PDB entry 3AOH | X-ray diffraction, 4.10 A resolution (low resolution: residue-level contacts below are approximate; hydrogen-bond / salt-bridge calls are withheld) | chains C and P of the 8 polymer chains in the assembly

== Chain C ==
Molecule: DNA-directed RNA polymerase subunit beta
Source organism: Thermus thermophilus
Notes: EC 2.7.7.6
UniProt: Q8RQE9 (RPOB_THET8); residue numbers follow UniProt; this construct covers 1-1119
Sequence (1119 residues; each row starts with the number of its first residue):
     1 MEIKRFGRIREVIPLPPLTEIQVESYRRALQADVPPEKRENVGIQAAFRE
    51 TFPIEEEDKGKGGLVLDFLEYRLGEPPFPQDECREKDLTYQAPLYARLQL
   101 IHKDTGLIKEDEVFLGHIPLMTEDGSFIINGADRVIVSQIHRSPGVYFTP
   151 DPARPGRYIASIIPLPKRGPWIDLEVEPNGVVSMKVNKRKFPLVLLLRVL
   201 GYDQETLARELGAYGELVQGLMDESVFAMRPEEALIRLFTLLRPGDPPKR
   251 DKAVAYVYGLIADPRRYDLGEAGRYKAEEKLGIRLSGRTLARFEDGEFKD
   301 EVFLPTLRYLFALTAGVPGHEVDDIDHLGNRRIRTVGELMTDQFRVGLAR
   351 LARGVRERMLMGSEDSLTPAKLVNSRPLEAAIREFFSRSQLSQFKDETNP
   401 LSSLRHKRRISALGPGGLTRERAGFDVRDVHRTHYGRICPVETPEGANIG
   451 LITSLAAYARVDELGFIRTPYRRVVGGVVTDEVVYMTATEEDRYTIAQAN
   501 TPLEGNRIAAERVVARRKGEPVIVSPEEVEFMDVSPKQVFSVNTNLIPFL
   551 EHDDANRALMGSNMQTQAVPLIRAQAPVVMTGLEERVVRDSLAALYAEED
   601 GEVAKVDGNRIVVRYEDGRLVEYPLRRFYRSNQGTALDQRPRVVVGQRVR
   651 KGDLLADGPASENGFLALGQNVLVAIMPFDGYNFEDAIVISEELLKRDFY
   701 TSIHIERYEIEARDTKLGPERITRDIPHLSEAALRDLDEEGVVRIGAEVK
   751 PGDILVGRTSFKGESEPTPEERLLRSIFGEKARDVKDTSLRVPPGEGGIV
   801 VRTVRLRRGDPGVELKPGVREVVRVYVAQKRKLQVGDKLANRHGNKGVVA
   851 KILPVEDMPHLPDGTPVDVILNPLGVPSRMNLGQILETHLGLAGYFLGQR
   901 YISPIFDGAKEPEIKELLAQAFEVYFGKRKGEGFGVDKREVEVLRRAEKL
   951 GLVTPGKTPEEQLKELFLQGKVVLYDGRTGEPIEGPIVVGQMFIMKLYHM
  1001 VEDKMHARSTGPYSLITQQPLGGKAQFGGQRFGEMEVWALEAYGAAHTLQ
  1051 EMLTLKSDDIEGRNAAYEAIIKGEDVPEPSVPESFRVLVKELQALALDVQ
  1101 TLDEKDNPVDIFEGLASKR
Unresolved in the structure: 57-62, 1113-1119

== Chain P ==
Molecule: 27-nt DNA strand
Sequence (27 nucleotides; each row starts with the number of its first residue):
     1 GGTCTGTATCACGAGCCACCGCCGCAT
Unresolved in the structure: 1-18, 25-27

== Interface between chain C and chain P ==
Pairs across the interface (8):
  Phe394(C) with DG24(P)
  Glu706(C) with DG24(P)
  Asp1003(C) with DC22(P); DC23(P)
  Gln1030(C) with DC22(P)
  Arg1031(C) with DG21(P)
  Met1035(C) with DC19(P)
  Glu1036(C) with DC20(P)
Interface residues without a listed pair, chain C (8 interface residues in all): Gly1033

== In short ==
8 residues of chain C face 6 of chain P across their interface.
Here chain C is DNA-directed RNA polymerase subunit beta (Thermus thermophilus) and chain P is a 27-nt DNA
strand. Entry 3AOH (RNA polymerase-Gfh1 complex (Crystal type 1)) was determined by X-ray diffraction together
with 3AOI from the same study.
